6O53 - chains A and C of the 3 polymer chains in the assembly; structure by X-ray diffraction, 1.40 A resolution.

[Chain A]
Name: MHC class I antigen
From: Homo sapiens
UniProt: U5YJM1 (U5YJM1_HUMAN); residues 1-274 here correspond to UniProt positions 25-298 (UniProt number = residue number + 24)
Chain sequence (274 residues; numbered 1 to 274; the number before each row is that of its first residue):
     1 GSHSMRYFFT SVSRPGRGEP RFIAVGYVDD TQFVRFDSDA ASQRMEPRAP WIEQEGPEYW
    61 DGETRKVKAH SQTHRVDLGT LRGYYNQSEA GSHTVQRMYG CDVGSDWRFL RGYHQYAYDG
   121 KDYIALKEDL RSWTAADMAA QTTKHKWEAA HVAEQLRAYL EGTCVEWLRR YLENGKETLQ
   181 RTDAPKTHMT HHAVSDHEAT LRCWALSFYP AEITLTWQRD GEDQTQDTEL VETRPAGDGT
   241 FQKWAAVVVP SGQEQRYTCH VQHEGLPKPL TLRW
Not modelled in the structure: 1
Cystine bridges: Cys-101/Cys-164, Cys-203/Cys-259
Metal / ion sites: Na+ site 1: Thr-190, Thr-200; Na+ site 2 near Thr-190 (its only coordinating residue here)

[Chain C]
Name: MM96
Chain sequence (10 residues; row label = number of the first residue in the row):
     1 KLVVVGAVGV

[How chain A and chain C interact]
Pairs across the interface (34):
  Met-5(A) / Lys-1(C)
  Tyr-7(A) / Lys-1(C)  hydrogen bond (side chain-backbone)
  Tyr-7(A) / Leu-2(C)  hydrophobic
  Phe-9(A) / Leu-2(C)  hydrophobic
  Met-45(A) / Leu-2(C)  hydrophobic
  Glu-63(A) / Lys-1(C)
  Glu-63(A) / Leu-2(C)  hydrogen bond (side chain-backbone)
  Lys-66(A) / Lys-1(C)
  Lys-66(A) / Leu-2(C)  hydrogen bond (side chain-backbone)
  Lys-66(A) / Val-3(C)
  Lys-66(A) / Val-4(C)
  Val-67(A) / Leu-2(C)
  His-70(A) / Val-3(C)
  Thr-73(A) / Ala-7(C)
  Asp-77(A) / Gly-9(C)
  Asp-77(A) / Val-10(C)  hydrogen bond (side chain-backbone)
  Thr-80(A) / Val-10(C)
  Leu-81(A) / Val-10(C)  hydrophobic
  Tyr-84(A) / Val-10(C)  hydrogen bond (side chain-backbone)
  Tyr-99(A) / Leu-2(C)
  Tyr-99(A) / Val-3(C)  hydrogen bond (side chain-backbone)
  Tyr-116(A) / Val-10(C)
  Thr-143(A) / Val-10(C)  hydrogen bond (side chain-backbone)
  Lys-146(A) / Gly-9(C)
  Lys-146(A) / Val-10(C)  hydrogen bond (side chain-backbone)
  Trp-147(A) / Val-8(C)  hydrogen bond (side chain-backbone)
  Trp-147(A) / Gly-9(C)  hydrogen bond (side chain-backbone)
  Val-152(A) / Val-8(C)  hydrophobic
  Gln-155(A) / Val-5(C)
  Tyr-159(A) / Lys-1(C)  hydrogen bond (side chain-backbone)
  Tyr-159(A) / Leu-2(C)
  Tyr-159(A) / Val-3(C)  hydrophobic
  Trp-167(A) / Lys-1(C)
  Tyr-171(A) / Lys-1(C)  hydrogen bond (side chain-backbone)
Also at the interface, not in a pair above, chain A (28 interface residues in all): Tyr-59, Tyr-123, Ala-150, Leu-156, Thr-163
From the paper, about this interface:
  - interface residues, chain A: Tyr-7(A), Phe-9(A), Met-45(A), Glu-63(A), Lys-66(A), Val-67(A), His-70(A), Thr-73(A), Thr-80(A), Leu-81(A), Tyr-84(A), Tyr-99(A), Tyr-116(A), Thr-143(A), Lys-146(A), Trp-147(A), Val-152(A), Tyr-159(A), Thr-163(A), Trp-167(A), Tyr-171(A)

[Summary]
The interface between chain A and chain C involves 28 residues on one side and 9 on the other; the contacts
include 12 hydrogen bonds. Polar contacts include Tyr-7(A)/Lys-1(C), Glu-63(A)/Leu-2(C) and
Lys-66(A)/Leu-2(C). The Na+ site 1 is built by Thr-190(A) and Thr-200(A). From the paper: interface residues
Tyr-7(A), Phe-9(A) and Met-45(A) among others.
Here chain A is MHC class I antigen (Homo sapiens) and chain C is MM96. Entry 6O53 (Structure of HLA-A2:01
with peptide MM96) was determined by X-ray diffraction (same publication as 6O4Y, 6O4Z and 6O51).
